1HJV - chains B and D of the 4 polymer chains in the assembly; structure by X-ray diffraction, 2.75 A resolution.

[Chain B (and D)]
Name: Chitinase-3 like protein 1
From: Homo sapiens
Notes: chain D of this document is another copy of the same molecule, construct and numbering; everything in this record applies to it too
UniProt: P36222 (C3L1_HUMAN); residue numbers follow UniProt; this construct covers 22-383
Sequence (362 residues; each row starts with the number of its first residue):
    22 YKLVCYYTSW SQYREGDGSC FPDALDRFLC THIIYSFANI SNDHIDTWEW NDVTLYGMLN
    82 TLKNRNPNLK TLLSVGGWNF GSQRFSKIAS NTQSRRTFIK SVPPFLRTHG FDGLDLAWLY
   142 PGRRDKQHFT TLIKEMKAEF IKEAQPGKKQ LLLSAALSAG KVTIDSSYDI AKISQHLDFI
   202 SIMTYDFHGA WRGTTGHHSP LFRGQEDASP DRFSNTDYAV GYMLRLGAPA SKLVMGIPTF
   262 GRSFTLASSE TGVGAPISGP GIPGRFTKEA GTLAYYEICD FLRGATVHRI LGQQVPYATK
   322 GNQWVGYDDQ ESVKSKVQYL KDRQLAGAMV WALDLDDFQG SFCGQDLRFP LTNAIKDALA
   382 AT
Construct notes: conflict I311 (Thr in P36222), I311 (Thr in P36222)
Cystine bridges: C26-C51, C300-C364
Covalently attached groups: N-acetylglucosamine (NAG) linked to N60
Swiss-Prot annotation at these positions:
  - region: Q324 to V338 (Important for AKT1 activation and IL8 production)
  - binding site (chitin): E70, W71, G97 to N100, Y141, M204 to D207, R263, W352
  - glycosylation: N60 (N-linked (GlcNAc...) asparagine)

[Interface between chain B and chain D]
Pairs across the interface - 4 pairs, chain B then chain D:
  R144(B) with P231(D)
  R213(B) with R144(D)
  G214(B) with R144(D)
  T215(B) with R144(D)
Also at the interface, not in a pair above, chain B (7 interface residues in all): V183, W212, P277
Also at the interface, not in a pair above, chain D (4 interface residues in all): V183, S230

[Summary]
Chain B and chain D form an interface of 7 and 4 residues respectively. N-acetylglucosamine is covalently
linked to N60(B). From UniProt: 13 chitin-binding residues on chain B.
Both chains are Chitinase-3 like protein 1 (Homo sapiens). Entry 1HJV (Crystal structure of hcgp-39 in complex
with chitin tetramer) was determined by X-ray diffraction (same publication as 1HJW and 1HJX).
